Entry 6CFY (X-ray diffraction, 2.40 A resolution); this record covers chain A.

# Chain A
Protein: UPF0335 protein ASE63_04290
Source organism: Bosea sp. Root381
Reference sequence: A0A0Q9HY32 (A0A0Q9HY32_9BRAD); residues 1-80 here = UniProt positions 1-80
Amino-acid sequence (80 residues; numbered 1 to 80; the number before each row is that of its first residue):
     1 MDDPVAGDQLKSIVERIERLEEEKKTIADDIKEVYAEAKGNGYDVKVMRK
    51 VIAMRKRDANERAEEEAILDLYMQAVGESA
Not modelled in the structure: 1-8, 79-80
Construct notes: engineered mutation Mse48 (Leu in A0A0Q9HY32), Mse54 (Ile in A0A0Q9HY32), Mse73 (Leu in A0A0Q9HY32)
Modified positions: Mse1, Mse48, Mse54, Mse73 (selenomethionine)

# Overview
Chain A is UPF0335 protein ASE63_04290 (Bosea sp. Root381); the structure, Bosea sp Root 381 apo GapR
structure, was determined by X-ray diffraction (same publication as 6CG8 and 6CFX).
